1KKB - chain A; structure by X-ray diffraction, 2.60 A resolution.

Chain A:
Name: Adenylosuccinate Synthetase
Source organism: Escherichia coli K12
Notes: EC 6.3.4.4
Reference sequence: P12283 (PURA_ECOLI); residues 0-431 here correspond to UniProt positions 1-432 (UniProt number = residue number + 1)
Amino-acid sequence (432 residues; each row starts with the number of its first residue; numbering starts at 0):
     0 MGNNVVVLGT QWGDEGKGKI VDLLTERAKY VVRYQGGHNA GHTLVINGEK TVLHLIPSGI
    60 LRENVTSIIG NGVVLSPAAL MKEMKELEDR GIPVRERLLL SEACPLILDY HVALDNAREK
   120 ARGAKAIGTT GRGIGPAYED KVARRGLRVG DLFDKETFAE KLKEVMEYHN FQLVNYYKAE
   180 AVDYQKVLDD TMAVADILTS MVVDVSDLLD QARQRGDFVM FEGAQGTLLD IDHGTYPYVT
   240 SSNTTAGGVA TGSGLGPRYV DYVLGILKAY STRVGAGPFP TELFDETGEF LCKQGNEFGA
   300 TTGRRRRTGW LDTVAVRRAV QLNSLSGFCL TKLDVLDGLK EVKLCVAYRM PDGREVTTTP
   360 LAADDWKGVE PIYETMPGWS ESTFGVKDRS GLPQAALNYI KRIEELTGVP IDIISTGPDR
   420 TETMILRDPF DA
Not modelled in the structure: 0
Ligand contacts:
  - hadacidin (HDA): Asp13, Asn38, Ala39, Gly40, Thr129, Val273, Gly298, Ala299, Thr300, Thr301, Gly302, Arg303, Arg305
  - inosinic acid (IMP): Trp11, Gly12, Asp13, Asn38, Ala39, Ile126, Gly127, Thr128, Thr129, Gly130, Ile133, Gly134, Arg143, Gln224, Leu228, Val238, Thr239, Ser240, Val273, Gly274, Ala275, Arg303

Summary:
Bound to chain A: hadacidin and inosinic acid.
Chain A is Adenylosuccinate Synthetase (Escherichia coli K12); the structure, Complex of Escherichia coli
Adenylosuccinate Synthetase with IMP and Hadacidin, was determined by X-ray diffraction, deposited together
with 1KJX and 1KKF.
